5V52 - chains A and D; structure by X-ray diffraction, 3.10 A resolution.

[Chain A]
Molecule: T-cell immunoreceptor with Ig and ITIM domains
Organism: Homo sapiens
Reference sequence: Q495A1 (TIGIT_HUMAN); residue numbers follow UniProt; this construct covers 22-128
Sequence (107 residues; each row starts with the number of its first residue):
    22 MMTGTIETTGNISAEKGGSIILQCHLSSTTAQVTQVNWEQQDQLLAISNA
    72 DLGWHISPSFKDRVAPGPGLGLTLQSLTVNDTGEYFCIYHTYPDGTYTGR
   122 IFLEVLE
Unresolved in the structure: 22-23, 127-128
Construct notes: engineered mutation Ser69 (Cys in Q495A1)
Swiss-Prot annotation at these positions:
  - region: Asn32 to Ile42 (Homodimerization)
  - glycosylation (N-linked (GlcNAc...) asparagine): Asn32, Asn101
  - mutagenesis: Ile42 (I42A: Abrogates interaction with PVR, cell clustering and PVR signaling; I42D: Abrogates interaction with PVR, cell clustering and PVR signaling)
Cystine bridges: Cys45-Cys108

[Chain D]
Molecule: Nectin-2
Organism: Homo sapiens
Reference sequence: Q92692 (NECT2_HUMAN); numbering as in UniProt (aligned over 32-158)
Sequence (140 residues; numbered 32 to 171; the number before each row is that of its first residue):
    32 QDVRVQVLPEVRGQLGGTVELPCHLLPPVPGLYISLVTWQRPDAPANHQN
    82 VAAFHPKMGPSFPSPKPGSERLSFVSAKQSTGQDTEAELQDATLALHGLT
   132 VEDEGNYTCEFATFPKGSVRGMTWLRVLVPRGSGHHHHHH
Unresolved in the structure: 32, 113-115, 163-171
Construct notes: expression tag (159-171)
Swiss-Prot annotation at these positions:
  - glycosylation: Asn137 (N-linked (GlcNAc...) asparagine)
  - mutagenesis: Asn81 (N81A: Abolishes homodimerization), Met89 (M89F: Loss of entry of HHV-1/Rid1 and HSV-2. No effect on PRV entry; M89I: Increased entry of HHV-1/Rid1 and HSV-2)
Cystine bridges: Cys54-Cys140
What the authors report for this chain:
  - post-translational modification sites: Asn137
  - mutagenesis - L67Q, A83V, E101A (4.9 +/- 0.5 uM), E141A: unchanged binding to T-cell immunoreceptor with Ig and ITIM domains (chain A)
  - mutagenesis - E101A: unchanged stability
  - mutagenesis - A83R (66 +/- 4.0 uM), G90A (47.0 +/- 10 uM): decreased binding to T-cell immunoreceptor with Ig and ITIM domains (chain A)
  - mutagenesis - A83R (TM < 61 degC), A83V (TM < 61 degC), G90A (TM < 61 degC): decreased stability

[Interface between chain A and chain D]
Residue-residue contacts - 38 pairs, chain A then chain D:
  Thr55(A) with Ser66(D); His86(D)
  Gln56(A) with Ser66(D), hydrogen bond; Ala143(D); Thr144(D); Phe145(D)
  Asn58(A) with Ser149(D), hydrogen bond
  Glu60(A) with Ser149(D)
  Leu65(A) with Lys147(D)
  Ile68(A) with Phe145(D), hydrophobic; Pro146(D); Gly148(D)
  Asn70(A) with Ser66(D); Phe145(D)
  Leu73(A) with Tyr64(D), hydrophobic; Phe145(D), hydrophobic
  Gly74(A) with Phe145(D)
  Trp75(A) with Phe145(D)
  His76(A) with Phe145(D); Pro146(D), hydrogen bond (side chain-backbone)
  His111(A) with Glu141(D); Ala143(D); Ser149(D), hydrogen bond
  Thr112(A) with Leu67(D)
  Tyr113(A) with His86(D); Met89(D), hydrophobic; Gly90(D); Pro91(D), hydrogen bond (side chain-backbone); Ser92(D)
  Pro114(A) with Ser92(D), hydrogen bond (backbone-side chain); Pro94(D)
  Asp115(A) with Asn81(D); Pro94(D)
  Gly116(A) with Asn81(D)
  Thr117(A) with Thr69(D), hydrogen bond; Gln71(D); Asn81(D), hydrogen bond (backbone-side chain); Glu141(D)
Also at the interface, not in a pair above, chain D (22 interface residues in all): Ala84, Arg151
The authors on this interface:
  - pairs named by the authors: Thr55(A)-Ser66(D), Thr55(A)-His86(D), Gln56(A)-Thr144(D) (hydrogen bond), Leu73(A)-Tyr64(D), Leu73(A)-Phe145(D), Thr112(A)-Leu67(D), Tyr113(A)-His86(D), Tyr113(A)-Met89(D), Tyr113(A)-Gly90(D), Tyr113(A)-Pro91(D) (hydrogen bond), Tyr113(A)-Ser92(D), Pro114(A)-Ser92(D) (hydrogen bond), Pro114(A)-Pro94(D), Asp115(A)-Asn81(D), Asp115(A)-Pro94(D), Gly116(A)-Asn81(D), Thr117(A)-Gln71(D), Thr117(A)-Asn81(D) (hydrogen bond), Ala83(D)-Tyr113(A)
  - interface residues, chain A: Tyr113(A)
  - interface residues, chain D: Asn81(D)
  - hot spots on chain D (mutagenesis) - F145A: abolished binding to T-cell immunoreceptor with Ig and ITIM domains (chain A)

[Summary]
The interface between chain A and chain D involves 18 residues on one side and 22 on the other; the contacts
include 8 hydrogen bonds. Polar contacts include Gln56(A)-Ser66(D), Asn58(A)-Ser149(D) and His76(A)-Pro146(D).
The paper describes contacts between Thr55(A) and Ser66(D), Thr55(A) and His86(D) and Leu73(A) and Tyr64(D)
among others; hydrogen bonds between Gln56(A) and Thr144(D), Tyr113(A) and Pro91(D) and Pro114(A) and Ser92(D)
among others. From the paper: A83R, A83V and G90A of chain D reduce stability; interface residues Tyr113(A)
and Asn81(D); 7 substitutions were tested in all.
Here chain A is T-cell immunoreceptor with Ig and ITIM domains and chain D is Nectin-2, both from Homo
sapiens. Entry 5V52 (Structure of TIGIT bound to nectin-2 (CD112)) was determined by X-ray diffraction.
